PDB entry 9BLS | electron microscopy, 2.96 A resolution | chains A and C of the 4 polymer chains in the assembly

# Chain A
Molecule: Stress-70 protein, mitochondrial
Source organism: Homo sapiens
UniProt: P38646 (GRP75_HUMAN); residue numbers follow UniProt; this construct covers 47-639
Chain sequence (594 residues; row label = number of the first residue in the row):
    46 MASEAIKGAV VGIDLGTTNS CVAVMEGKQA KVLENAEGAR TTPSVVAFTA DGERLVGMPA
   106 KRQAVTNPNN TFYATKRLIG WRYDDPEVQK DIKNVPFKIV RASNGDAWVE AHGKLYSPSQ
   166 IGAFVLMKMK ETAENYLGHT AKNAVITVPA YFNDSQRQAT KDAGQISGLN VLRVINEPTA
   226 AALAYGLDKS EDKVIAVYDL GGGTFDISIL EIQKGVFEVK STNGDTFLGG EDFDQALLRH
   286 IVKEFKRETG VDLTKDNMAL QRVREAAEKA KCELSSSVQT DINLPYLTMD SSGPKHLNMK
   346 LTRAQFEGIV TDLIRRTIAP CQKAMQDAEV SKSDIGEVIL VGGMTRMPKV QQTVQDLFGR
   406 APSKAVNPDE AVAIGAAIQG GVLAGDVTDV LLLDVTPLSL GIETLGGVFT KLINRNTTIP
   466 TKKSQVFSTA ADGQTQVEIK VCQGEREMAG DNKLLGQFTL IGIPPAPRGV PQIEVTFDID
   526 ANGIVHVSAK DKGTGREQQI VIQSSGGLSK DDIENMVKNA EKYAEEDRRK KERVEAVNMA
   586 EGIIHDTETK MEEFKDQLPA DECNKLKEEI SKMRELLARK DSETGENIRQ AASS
Differences from the reference sequence: initiating methionine (46); engineered mutation Trp126 (Arg in P38646)
UniProt features mapped onto this chain:
  - region: Val432 to Thr441 (Interdomain linker)
  - binding site (ADP): Thr63, Asn64, Glu313, Lys316, Ser320, Gly388, Arg391
  - modified residue: Lys76 (N6-acetyllysine), Thr87 (Phosphothreonine), Lys135 (N6-acetyllysine), Lys138 (N6-acetyllysine), Lys143 (N6-acetyllysine), Lys206 (N6-acetyllysine), Lys234 (N6-acetyllysine), Lys288 (N6-acetyllysine), Lys300 (N6-acetyllysine), Lys368 (N6-succinyllysine), Lys394 (N6-succinyllysine), Ser408 (Phosphoserine), Arg513 (Omega-N-methylarginine), Lys567 (N6-acetyllysine), Lys600 (N6-acetyllysine), Lys610 (N6-succinyllysine), Lys612 (N6-acetyllysine)
  - natural variant: Trp126 (R126W: In EVPLS; this construct carries the variant), Tyr128 (Y128C: In EVPLS), Ser212 (S212P: In SIDBA4; uncertain significance), Gly388 (G388S: In SIDBA4; uncertain significance), Glu415 (E415K: In SIDBA4; uncertain significance), Ile458 to Asn459 (deletion: In SIDBA4)
  - mutagenesis: Thr441 (T441A: No effect on interaction with UBXN2A), Pro442 (P442A: Abolishes interaction with UBXN2A), Gly489 (G489E: Significant loss of interaction with FXN and ISCU. Significant increase in interaction with NFS1), Lys555 (K555A: Reduces interaction with UBXN2A), Ile558 (I558A: Abolishes interaction with UBXN2A)
Reported in the primary citation:
  - conformationally variable residues (domain motion): Lys316, Ser320
  - binding site for Substrate peptide: Leu450, Phe472, Ala475, Val482, Ile484
  - disease-associated variants - R126W: decreased catalytic activity (citing earlier work)

# Chain C
Molecule: GrpE protein homolog 1, mitochondrial
Source organism: Homo sapiens
UniProt: Q9HAV7 (GRPE1_HUMAN); residue numbers follow UniProt; this construct covers 59-217
Chain sequence (161 residues; row label = number of the first residue in the row):
    59 TLLEEKVKLE EQLKETVEKY KRALADTENL RQRSQKLVEE AKLYGIQAFC KDLLEVADVL
   119 EKATQCVPKE EIKDDNPHLK NLYEGLVMTE VQIQKVFTKH GLLKLNPVGA KFDPYEHEAL
   179 FHTPVEGKEP GTVALVSKVG YKLHGRTLRP ALVGVVKEAS A
Disordered / not traced: 218-219
Differences from the reference sequence: expression tag (218-219)
UniProt features mapped onto this chain:
  - modified residue: Lys94 (N6-acetyllysine), Lys100 (N6-acetyllysine), Lys120 (N6-succinyllysine), Lys215 (N6-acetyllysine)
Reported in the primary citation:
  - mutagenesis - Y173A: unchanged binding to Stress-70 protein, mitochondrial (chain A)

# How chain A and chain C interact
Contacting residue pairs (44):
  Glu71(A) - Arg89(C)  salt bridge
  Gly72(A) - Glu86(C)
  Gly72(A) - Arg89(C)
  Glu318(A) - Lys153(C)  salt bridge
  Asn328(A) - Val149(C)
  Asn328(A) - Gln150(C)
  Pro330(A) - Gly143(C)
  Pro330(A) - Met146(C)  hydrophobic
  Tyr331(A) - Leu140(C)
  Tyr331(A) - Gly143(C)
  Pro339(A) - Asn139(C)  hydrogen bond (backbone-side chain)
  His341(A) - Asn139(C)  hydrogen bond (side chain-backbone)
  His341(A) - Gly143(C)
  His341(A) - Met146(C)
  Leu342(A) - Met146(C)
  Asp431(A) - Tyr78(C)
  Asp434(A) - Tyr78(C)  hydrogen bond
  Asp434(A) - Leu82(C)
  Val435(A) - Leu82(C)  hydrophobic
  Val435(A) - Glu86(C)
  Leu438(A) - Leu82(C)  hydrophobic
  Asn459(A) - Lys94(C)
  Asn461(A) - Gln90(C)
  Thr462(A) - Asn87(C)
  Thr462(A) - Gln90(C)  hydrogen bond
  Thr463(A) - Ala83(C)
  Thr463(A) - Glu86(C)
  Thr463(A) - Asn87(C)  hydrogen bond (backbone-side chain)
  Pro465(A) - Arg80(C)
  Pro465(A) - Ala83(C)
  Thr466(A) - Ala83(C)
  Thr466(A) - Asn87(C)  hydrogen bond
  Asp523(A) - Arg80(C)  salt bridge
  Ile524(A) - Arg80(C)
  Asp525(A) - Arg80(C)
  Glu570(A) - Gly203(C)
  Glu570(A) - Arg204(C)
  Arg573(A) - Arg204(C)
  Arg574(A) - Tyr173(C)
  Arg574(A) - Glu174(C)  salt bridge
  Arg578(A) - Tyr173(C)  hydrogen bond
  Leu622(A) - Pro172(C)
  Ala623(A) - Tyr173(C)
  Arg624(A) - Tyr173(C)  hydrogen bond (backbone-side chain)
Also at the interface, not in a pair above, chain A (34 interface residues in all): Lys73, Arg307, Leu329, Asn343, Lys467
Also at the interface, not in a pair above, chain C (26 interface residues in all): Lys79, Glu142, Thr147, Asp171, Thr205
Interface features reported in the paper:
  - pairs named by the authors: Asp434(A)-Tyr78(C) (hydrogen bond), Val435(A)-Leu82(C) (hydrophobic contact), Leu438(A)-Leu82(C) (hydrophobic contact), Arg574(A)-Tyr173(C) (cation-pi contact), Arg574(A)-Asp171(C), Arg578(A)-Tyr173(C) (cation-pi contact)

# In short
34 residues of chain A and 26 residues of chain C are in contact, with 8 hydrogen bonds and 4 salt bridges.
Polar pairs include Glu71(A)-Arg89(C), Glu318(A)-Lys153(C) and Asp523(A)-Arg80(C). The authors report a
hydrogen bond between Asp434(A) and Tyr78(C); hydrophobic contacts between Val435(A) and Leu82(C) and
Leu438(A) and Leu82(C); cation-pi contacts between Arg574(A) and Tyr173(C) and Arg578(A) and Tyr173(C). From
the paper: a binding site for Substrate peptide at Leu450(A), Phe472(A) and Ala475(A) among others; R126W of
chain A reduces catalytic activity.
Here chain A is Stress-70 protein, mitochondrial and chain C is GrpE protein homolog 1, mitochondrial, both
from Homo sapiens. Entry 9BLS (Structure of the human mitochondrial Hsp70 (mortalin; R126W mutant) bound to
nucleotide exchange factor GrpEL1 (WT)) was determined by electron microscopy (same publication as 9BLT and
9BLU).
